PDB entry 1E05 | X-ray diffraction, 2.62 A resolution | chain L

== Chain L ==
Molecule: Antithrombin-III
Source organism: Homo sapiens
UniProt: P01008 (ANT3_HUMAN); residues 1-432 here correspond to UniProt positions 33-464 (UniProt number = residue number + 32)
Amino-acid sequence (432 residues; row label = number of the first residue in the row):
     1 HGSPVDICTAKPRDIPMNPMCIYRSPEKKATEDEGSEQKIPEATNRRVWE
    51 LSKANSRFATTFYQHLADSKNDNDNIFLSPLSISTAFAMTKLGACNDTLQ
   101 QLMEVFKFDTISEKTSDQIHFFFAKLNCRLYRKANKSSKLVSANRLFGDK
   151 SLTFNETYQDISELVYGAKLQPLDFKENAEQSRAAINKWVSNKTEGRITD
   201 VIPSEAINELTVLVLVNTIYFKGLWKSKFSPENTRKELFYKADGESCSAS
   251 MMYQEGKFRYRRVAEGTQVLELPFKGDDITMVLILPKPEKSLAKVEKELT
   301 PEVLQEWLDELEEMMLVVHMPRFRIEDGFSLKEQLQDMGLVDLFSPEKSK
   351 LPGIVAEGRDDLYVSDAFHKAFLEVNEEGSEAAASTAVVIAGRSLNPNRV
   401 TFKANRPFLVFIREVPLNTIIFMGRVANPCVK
Disordered / not traced: 1-2, 29-41
Cystine bridges: C8-C128, C21-C95, C247-C430
Glycans and other covalent adducts: N-acetylglucosamine (NAG) linked to N96, N135, N155, N192
UniProt features mapped onto this chain:
  - binding site (heparin): W49, R129, R145
  - site: R393, S394 (Reactive bond)
  - modified residue: T31 (Phosphothreonine), S36 (Phosphoserine)
  - glycosylation (N-linked (GlcNAc...) asparagine): N96, N135, N155 (complex), N192

== Summary ==
Covalently linked N-acetylglucosamine: at N96, N135, N155 and N192. Curated annotation (UniProt) lists 3
heparin-binding residues.
Chain L is Antithrombin-III (Homo sapiens); the structure, Plasma alpha antithrombin-III, was determined by
X-ray diffraction together with 1E03 and 1E04 from the same study.
